Entry 6YJR (X-ray diffraction, 2.20 A resolution); this record covers chain AAA.

# Chain AAA
Name: Alpha-1,6-mannosylglycoprotein 6-beta-N-acetylglucosaminyltransferase A
From: Homo sapiens
Notes: EC 2.4.1.155
UniProt: Q09328 (MGT5A_HUMAN); residue numbers follow UniProt; this construct covers 214-741
Amino-acid sequence (528 residues; row label = number of the first residue in the row):
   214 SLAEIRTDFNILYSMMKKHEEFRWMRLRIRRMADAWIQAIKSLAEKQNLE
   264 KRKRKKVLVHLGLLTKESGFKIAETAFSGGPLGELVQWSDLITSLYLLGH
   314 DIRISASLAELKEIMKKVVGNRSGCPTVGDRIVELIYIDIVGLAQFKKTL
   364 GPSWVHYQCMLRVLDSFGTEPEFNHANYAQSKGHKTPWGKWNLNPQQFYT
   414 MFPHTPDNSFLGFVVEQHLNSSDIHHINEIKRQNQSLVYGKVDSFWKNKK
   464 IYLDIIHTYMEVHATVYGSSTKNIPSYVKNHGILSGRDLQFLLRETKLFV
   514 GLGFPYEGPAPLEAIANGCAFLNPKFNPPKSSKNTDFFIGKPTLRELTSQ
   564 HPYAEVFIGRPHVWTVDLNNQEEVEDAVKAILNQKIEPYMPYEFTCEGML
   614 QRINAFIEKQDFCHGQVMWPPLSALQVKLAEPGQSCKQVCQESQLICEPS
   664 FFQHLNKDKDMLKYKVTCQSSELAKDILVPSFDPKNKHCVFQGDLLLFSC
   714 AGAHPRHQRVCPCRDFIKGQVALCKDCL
Unresolved in the structure: 279-295, 330-340, 673-677
Cystine bridges: Cys-372/Cys-626, Cys-649/Cys-724, Cys-653/Cys-726, Cys-660/Cys-713, Cys-681/Cys-702, Cys-737/Cys-740
Glycans and other covalent adducts: N-acetylglucosamine (NAG) linked to Asn-433; glycan linked to Asn-447
Curated features (UniProtKB/Swiss-Prot):
  - region: Lys-264 to Lys-269 (Important for activity in FGF2 release)
  - binding site (substrate): Asp-378, Ser-379, Lys-554
  - binding site (UDP-N-acetyl-alpha-D-glucosamine): Glu-526
  - glycosylation (N-linked (GlcNAc...) asparagine): Asn-334, Asn-433, Asn-447
  - mutagenesis: Glu-280 (E280A: Decreased catalytic activity), Glu-287 (E287A: Decreased catalytic activity), Glu-297 (E297A: Loss of catalytic activity), Glu-429 (E429A: Decreased catalytic activity), Glu-520 (E520A: Loss of catalytic activity), Glu-526 (E526A: Loss of catalytic activity)
From the paper describing this entry:
  - catalytic residues: Glu-297 (from molecular simulation)

# Overview
N-acetylglucosamine is covalently linked to Asn-433. From UniProt: 3 substrate-binding residues,
UDP-N-acetyl-alpha-D-glucosamine-binding residue Glu-526 and 6 mutagenesis sites. From the paper: the
catalytic residue Glu-297.
Chain AAA is Alpha-1,6-mannosylglycoprotein 6-beta-N-acetylglucosaminyltransferase A (Homo sapiens); the
structure, Crystal structure of unliganded MGAT5 (alpha-1,6-mannosylglycoprotein
6-beta-N-acetylglucosaminyltransferase V) luminal domain, was determined by X-ray diffraction (same
publication as 6YJQ, 6YJS, 6YJT, 6YJU and 6YJV).
